PDB entry 8CLI | electron microscopy, 3.20 A resolution | chains C and E of the 5 polymer chains in the assembly

[Chain C]
Molecule: General transcription factor 3C polypeptide 2
Organism: Homo sapiens
UniProt: Q8WUA4 (TF3C2_HUMAN); residue numbers follow UniProt; this construct covers 1-911
Chain sequence (925 residues; numbered -13 to 911; the number before each row is that of its first residue; numbers below 1 keep their minus sign (Met-13 is residue -13)):
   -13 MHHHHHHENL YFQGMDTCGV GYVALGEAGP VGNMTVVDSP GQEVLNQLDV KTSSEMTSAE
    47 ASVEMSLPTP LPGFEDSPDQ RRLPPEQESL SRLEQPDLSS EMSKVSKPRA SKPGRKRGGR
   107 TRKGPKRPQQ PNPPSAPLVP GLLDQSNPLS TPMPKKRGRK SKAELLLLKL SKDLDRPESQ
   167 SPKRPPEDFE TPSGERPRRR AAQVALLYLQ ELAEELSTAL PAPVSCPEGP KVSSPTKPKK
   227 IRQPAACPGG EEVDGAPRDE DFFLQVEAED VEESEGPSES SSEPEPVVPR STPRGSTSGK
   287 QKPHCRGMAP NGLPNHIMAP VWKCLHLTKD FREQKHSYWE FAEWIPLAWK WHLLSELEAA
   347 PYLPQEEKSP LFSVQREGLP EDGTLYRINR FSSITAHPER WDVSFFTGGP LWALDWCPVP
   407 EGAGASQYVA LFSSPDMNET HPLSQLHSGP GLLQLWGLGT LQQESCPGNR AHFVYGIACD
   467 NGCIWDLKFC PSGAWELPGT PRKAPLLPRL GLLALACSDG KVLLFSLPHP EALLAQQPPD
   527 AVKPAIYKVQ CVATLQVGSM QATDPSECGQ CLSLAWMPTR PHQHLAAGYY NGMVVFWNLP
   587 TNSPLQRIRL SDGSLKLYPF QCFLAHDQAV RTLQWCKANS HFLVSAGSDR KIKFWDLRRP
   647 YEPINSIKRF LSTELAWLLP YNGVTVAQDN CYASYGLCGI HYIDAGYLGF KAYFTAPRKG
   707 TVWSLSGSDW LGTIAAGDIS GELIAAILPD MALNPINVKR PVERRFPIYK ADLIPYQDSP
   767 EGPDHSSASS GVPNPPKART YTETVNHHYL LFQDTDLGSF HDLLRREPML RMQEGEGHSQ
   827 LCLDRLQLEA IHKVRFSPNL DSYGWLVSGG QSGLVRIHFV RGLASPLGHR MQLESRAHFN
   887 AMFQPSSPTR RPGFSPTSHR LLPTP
Disordered / not traced: -13 to 289, 763-784, 891-911
Differences from the reference sequence: initiating methionine (-13); expression tag (-12 to 0)
UniProt features mapped onto this chain:
  - modified residue: Ser63 (Phosphoserine), Ser132 (Phosphoserine), Ser165 (Phosphoserine), Ser167 (Phosphoserine), Ser220 (Phosphoserine), Ser260 (Phosphoserine), Ser597 (Phosphoserine), Ser871 (Phosphoserine), Ser892 (Phosphoserine), Ser893 (Phosphoserine), Thr895 (Phosphothreonine), Ser901 (Phosphoserine)

[Chain E]
Molecule: 35-nt DNA strand
Sequence (35 nucleotides; numbered 39 to 73; the number before each row is that of its first residue):
    39 AAGCGACTCT GGTGGGACTC GAACCCACAA CCTTT

[Interface between chain C and chain E]
Residue-residue contacts - 7 pairs, chain C then chain E:
  His290(C) - DC42(E)  salt bridge to the phosphate
  Arg636(C) - DG53(E)  salt bridge to the phosphate
  Ser680(C) - DT51(E)  hydrogen bond to the phosphate
  Ser680(C) - DG52(E)  hydrogen bond to the phosphate
  Tyr681(C) - DG52(E)  phosphate contact
  Asn743(C) - DG43(E)  sugar contact
  Asn743(C) - DA44(E)  hydrogen bond to the phosphate
Interface residues without a listed pair, chain C (6 interface residues in all): His302

[Summary]
Chain C and chain E each contribute 6 residues to their interface, with 3 hydrogen bonds and 2 salt bridges.
Among the polar pairs are Ser680(C)-DT51(E), Ser680(C)-DG52(E) and Asn743(C)-DA44(E).
Chain C is General transcription factor 3C polypeptide 2 (Homo sapiens) and chain E is a 35-nt DNA strand; the
structure, TFIIIC TauB-DNA monomer, was determined by electron microscopy (same publication as 8CLJ, 8CLK and
8CLL).
